2YJJ - chains G and I of the 12 polymer chains in the assembly; structure by X-ray diffraction, 2.05 A resolution.

Chain G (and I):
Molecule: AFP
Source organism: Microbacterium arborescens
Notes: chain I of this document is another copy of the same molecule, construct and numbering; everything in this record applies to it too
UniProt: Q1X6M4 (Q1X6M4_9MICO); residue numbers follow UniProt; this construct covers 1-161
Chain sequence (161 residues; each row starts with the number of its first residue):
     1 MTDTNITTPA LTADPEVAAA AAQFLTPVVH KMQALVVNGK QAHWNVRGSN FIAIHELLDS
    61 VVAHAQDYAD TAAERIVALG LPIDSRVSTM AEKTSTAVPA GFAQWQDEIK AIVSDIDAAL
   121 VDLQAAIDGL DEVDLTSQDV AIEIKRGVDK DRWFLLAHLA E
Unresolved in the structure: 1-4 (chain I: 1-13)
Ion coordination: Iron(II) oxide Fe site 1: H43 (shared with 2 residues of chain H); Iron(II) oxide Fe site 2: D70, E74 (shared with 1 residue of chain H)
Ligand contacts: Iron(II) oxide (OFE): K40, H43, W44, H55, D59

Interface between chain G and chain I:
Residue-residue contacts (26):
  I6(G) - K110(I)
  T8(G) - K110(I)
  P9(G) - V113(I)  hydrophobic
  P9(G) - L156(I)  hydrophobic
  A10(G) - R152(I)
  L11(G) - R152(I)
  L11(G) - L156(I)
  L11(G) - A160(I)  hydrophobic
  T71(G) - R146(I)
  E74(G) - K150(I)  salt bridge
  E74(G) - W153(I)
  R75(G) - D149(I)  salt bridge
  V77(G) - W153(I)
  A78(G) - D149(I)
  A78(G) - W153(I)  hydrophobic
  L135(G) - I127(I)  hydrophobic
  L135(G) - D131(I)
  L135(G) - Q138(I)
  T136(G) - I127(I)
  T136(G) - K145(I)
  T136(G) - R146(I)
  D139(G) - D139(I)
  D139(G) - I142(I)
  D139(G) - R146(I)  salt bridge
  V140(G) - R146(I)
  E143(G) - R146(I)  salt bridge
Other interface residues (no listed pair), chain G (17 interface residues in all): A13, L79
Other interface residues (no listed pair), chain I (16 interface residues in all): A157

Summary:
Chain G and chain I form an interface of 17 and 16 residues respectively, with 4 salt bridges. Polar pairs
include E74(G)-K150(I), R75(G)-D149(I) and D139(G)-R146(I). Bound to chain G: Iron(II) oxide. D70(G) and
E74(G) form the Iron(II) oxide Fe site 2.
Both chains are AFP (Microbacterium arborescens). Entry 2YJJ (Structure of Dps from MICROBACTERIUM ARBORESCENS
in the low iron form) was determined by X-ray diffraction together with 2YJK from the same study.
